8Y69 - chains A and C of the 8 polymer chains in the assembly; structure by electron microscopy, 3.38 A resolution.

Chain A:
Name: Leucine-rich repeat-containing G-protein coupled receptor 4
Source organism: Homo sapiens
UniProtKB: Q9BXB1 (LGR4_HUMAN); residue numbers follow UniProt; this construct covers 33-820
Amino-acid sequence (788 residues; row label = number of the first residue in the row):
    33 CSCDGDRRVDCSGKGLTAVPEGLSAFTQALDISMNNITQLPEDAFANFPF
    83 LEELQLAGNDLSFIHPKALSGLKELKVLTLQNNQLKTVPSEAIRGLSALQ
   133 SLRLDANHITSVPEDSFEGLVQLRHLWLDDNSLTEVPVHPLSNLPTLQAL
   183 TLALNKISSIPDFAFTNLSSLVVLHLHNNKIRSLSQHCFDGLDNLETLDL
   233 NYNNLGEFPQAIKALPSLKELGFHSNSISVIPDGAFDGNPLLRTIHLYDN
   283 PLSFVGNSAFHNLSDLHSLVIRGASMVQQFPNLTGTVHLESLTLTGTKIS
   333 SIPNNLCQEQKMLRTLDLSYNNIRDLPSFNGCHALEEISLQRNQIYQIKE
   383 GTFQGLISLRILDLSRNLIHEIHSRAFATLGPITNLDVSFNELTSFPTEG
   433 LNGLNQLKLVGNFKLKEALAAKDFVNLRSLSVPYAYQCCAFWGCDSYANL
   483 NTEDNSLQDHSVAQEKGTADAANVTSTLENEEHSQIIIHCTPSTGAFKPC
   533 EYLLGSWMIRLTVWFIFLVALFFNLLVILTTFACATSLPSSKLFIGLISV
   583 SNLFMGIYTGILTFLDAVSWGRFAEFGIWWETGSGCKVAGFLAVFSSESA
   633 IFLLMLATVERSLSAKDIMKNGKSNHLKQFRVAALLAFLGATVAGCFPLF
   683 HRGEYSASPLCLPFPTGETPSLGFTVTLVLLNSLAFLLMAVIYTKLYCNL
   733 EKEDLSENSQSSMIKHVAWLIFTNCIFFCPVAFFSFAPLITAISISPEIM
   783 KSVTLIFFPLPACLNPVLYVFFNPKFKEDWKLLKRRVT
Disordered / not traced: 477-517, 565-569, 650-656, 734-738
Sequence notes: conflict Ala78 (Lys in Q9BXB1), Cys566 (Ser in Q9BXB1), Ala567 (Cys in Q9BXB1)
Cystine bridges: Cys33-Cys43, Cys339-Cys364, Cys618-Cys693, Cys757-Cys761
UniProt features mapped onto this chain:
  - glycosylation (N-linked (GlcNAc...) asparagine): Asn68, Asn199, Asn294, Asn314, Asn505
  - natural variant: Ile96 (I96V: In DPSL; uncertain significance), Gly363 (G363C: In DPSL; uncertain significance)
From the paper describing this entry:
  - binding site for cholesterol: Phe804
  - mutagenesis - W751A, F804A: decreased signaling in response to RSPO1
  - mutagenesis - Q742K: decreased signaling

Chain C:
Name: E3 ubiquitin-protein ligase ZNRF3
Source organism: Homo sapiens
Notes: EC 2.3.2.27
UniProtKB: Q9ULT6 (ZNRF3_HUMAN); numbering as in UniProt (aligned over 56-243)
Amino-acid sequence (188 residues; numbered 56 to 243; the number before each row is that of its first residue):
    56 KETAFVEVVLFESSPSGDYTTYTTGLTGRFSRAGATLSAEGEIVQMHPLG
   106 LCNNNDEEDLYEYGWVGVVKLEQPELDPKPCLTVLGKAKRAVQRGATAVI
   156 FDVSENPEAIDQLNQGSEDPLKRPVVYVKGADAIKLMNIVNKQKVARARI
   206 QHRPPRQPTEYFDMGIFLAFFVVVSLVCLILLVKIKLK
Disordered / not traced: 68-74
UniProt features mapped onto this chain:
  - mutagenesis: Pro103 (P103A: Abolishes interaction with RSPO1 and prevents subsequent membrane clearance)

Interface between chain A and chain C:
Residue-residue contacts - 9 pairs, chain A then chain C:
  Gln438(A) with Lys177(C)
  Trp751(A) with Leu236(C); Ile240(C)
  Phe754(A) with Leu236(C), hydrophobic
  Ile758(A) with Val232(C), hydrophobic
  Pro762(A) with Phe225(C), hydrophobic
  Ile781(A) with Phe222(C), hydrophobic
  Phe789(A) with Phe225(C), hydrophobic; Phe226(C), hydrophobic
Other interface residues (no listed pair), chain A (10 interface residues in all): Tyr729, Phe759, Phe766
Other interface residues (no listed pair), chain C (10 interface residues in all): Val229, Cys233, Lys239
Interface features reported in the paper:
  - interface residues, chain A: Trp751(A)

Summary:
The chain A/chain C interface involves 10 residues from each chain. From UniProt: one mutagenesis site on
chain C. From the paper: a binding site for cholesterol at Phe804(A); W751A and F804A of chain A reduce
signaling in response to RSPO1.
Chain A is Leucine-rich repeat-containing G-protein coupled receptor 4 and chain C is E3 ubiquitin-protein
ligase ZNRF3, both from Homo sapiens; the structure, LGR4-RSPO2-ZNRF3 (2:2:2), was determined by electron
microscopy, deposited together with 8XFP, 8XFS and 8XFT.
